PDB entry 6SGZ | electron microscopy, 3.90 A resolution | chains H and D of the 5 polymer chains in the assembly

== Chain H ==
Name: ESX-3 secretion system protein EccD3
Organism: Mycobacterium smegmatis (strain ATCC 700084 / mc(2)155)
Reference sequence: A0QQ46 (ECCD3_MYCS2); residues 6-472 here = UniProt positions 6-472
Chain sequence (467 residues; row label = number of the first residue in the row):
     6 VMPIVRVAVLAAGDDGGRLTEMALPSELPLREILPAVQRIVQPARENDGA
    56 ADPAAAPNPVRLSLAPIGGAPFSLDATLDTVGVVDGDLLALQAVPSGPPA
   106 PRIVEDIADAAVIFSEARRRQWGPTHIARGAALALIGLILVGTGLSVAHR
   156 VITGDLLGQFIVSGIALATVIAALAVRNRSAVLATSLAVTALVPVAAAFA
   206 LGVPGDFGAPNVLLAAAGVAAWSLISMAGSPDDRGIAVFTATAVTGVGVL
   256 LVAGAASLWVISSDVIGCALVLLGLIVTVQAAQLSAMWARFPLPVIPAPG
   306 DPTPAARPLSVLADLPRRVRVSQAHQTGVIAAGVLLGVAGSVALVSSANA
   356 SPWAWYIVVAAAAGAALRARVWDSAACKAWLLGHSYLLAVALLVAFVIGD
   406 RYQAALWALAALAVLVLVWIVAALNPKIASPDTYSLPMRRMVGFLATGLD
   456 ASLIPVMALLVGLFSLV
Disordered / not traced: 6-7, 17-20, 48-64, 212-213

== Chain D ==
Name: ESX-3 secretion system protein EccE3
Organism: Mycobacterium smegmatis (strain ATCC 700084 / mc(2)155)
Reference sequence: A0QQ48 (ECCE3_MYCS2); residue numbers follow UniProt; this construct covers 2-287
Chain sequence (286 residues; numbered 2 to 287; the number before each row is that of its first residue):
     2 TARIALASLFVVAAVLAQPWQTTTQRWVLGVSIAAVIVLLAWWKGMFLTT
    52 RIGRALAMVRRNRAEDTVETDAHRATVVLRVDPAAPAQLPVVVGYLDRYG
   102 ITCDKVRITHRDAGGTRRSWISLTVDAVDNLAALQARSARIPLQDTTEVV
   152 GRRLADHLREQGWTVTVVEGVDTPLPVSGKETWRGVADDAGVVAAYRVKV
   202 DDRLDEVLAEIGHLPAEETWTALEFTGSPAEPLLTVCAAVRTSDRPAAKA
   252 PLAGLTPARGRHRPALAALNPLSTERLDGTAVPLPA
Disordered / not traced: 42-46, 65-71, 179-193, 202-205, 213-215, 243-251, 262-263

== How chain H and chain D interact ==
Contacting residue pairs - 19 pairs, chain H then chain D:
  Pro100(H) - Glu161(D)
  Ser101(H) - Arg160(D)
  Pro103(H) - Arg160(D)
  Pro103(H) - Glu161(D)
  Pro104(H) - Glu161(D)
  Ala105(H) - Glu161(D)
  Pro106(H) - Asp157(D)
  Ile108(H) - Arg153(D)
  Glu110(H) - Arg138(D)  salt bridge
  Glu110(H) - Val150(D)
  Glu110(H) - Arg154(D)  salt bridge
  Asp111(H) - Arg138(D)
  Ile112(H) - Ala137(D)
  Ile112(H) - Arg138(D)
  Ala113(H) - Ala137(D)  hydrogen bond (backbone-backbone)
  Ala113(H) - Arg138(D)  hydrogen bond (backbone-backbone)
  Asp114(H) - Ala137(D)  hydrogen bond (backbone-backbone)
  Ile118(H) - Ala137(D)  hydrophobic
  Glu121(H) - Ala133(D)
Also at the interface, not in a pair above, chain H (15 interface residues in all): Ala115
Also at the interface, not in a pair above, chain D (13 interface residues in all): Ala134, Ser139, Thr147, Gly163

== Overview ==
The interface between chain H and chain D involves 15 residues on one side and 13 on the other, with 3
hydrogen bonds and 2 salt bridges. Among the polar pairs are Glu110(H)-Arg138(D), Glu110(H)-Arg154(D) and
Ala113(H)-Ala137(D).
Here chain H is ESX-3 secretion system protein EccD3 and chain D is ESX-3 secretion system protein EccE3, both
from Mycobacterium smegmatis (strain ATCC 700084 / mc(2)155). Entry 6SGZ (Structure of protomer 2 of the ESX-3
core complex) was determined by electron microscopy together with 6SGW, 6SGX and 6SGY from the same study.
